PDB entry 4XM1 | X-ray diffraction, 1.80 A resolution | chains C and E of the 6 polymer chains in the assembly

[Chain C (and E)]
Molecule: Uncharacterized protein
Source organism: Pyrococcus furiosus (strain ATCC 43587 / DSM 3638 / JCM 8422 / Vc1)
Notes: chain E of this document is another copy of the same molecule, construct and numbering; everything in this record applies to it too
UniProt: Q8U3V1 (Q8U3V1_PYRFU); residue numbers follow UniProt; this construct covers 1-267
Chain sequence (267 residues; numbered 1 to 267; the number before each row is that of its first residue):
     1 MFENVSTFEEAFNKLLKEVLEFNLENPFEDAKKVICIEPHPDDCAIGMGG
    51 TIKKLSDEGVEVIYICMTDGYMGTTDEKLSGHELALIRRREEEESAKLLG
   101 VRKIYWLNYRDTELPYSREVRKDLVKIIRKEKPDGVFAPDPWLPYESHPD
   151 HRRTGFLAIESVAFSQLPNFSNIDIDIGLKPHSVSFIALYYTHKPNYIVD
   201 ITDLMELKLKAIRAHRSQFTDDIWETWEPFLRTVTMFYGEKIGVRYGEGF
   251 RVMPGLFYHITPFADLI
Bound ions: Cd2+ site 1: Met1 (shared with 1 residue of chain A); Cd2+ site 2: His40, Asp43, His151
Residues lining bound ligands: hexane-1,6-diol (HEZ): Pro141, Trp142, Arg152, Phe156

[How chain C and chain E interact]
Pairs across the interface - 35 pairs, chain C then chain E:
  Tyr105(C) - Asp176(E)
  Tyr105(C) - Ile177(E)  hydrophobic
  Trp106(C) - Asn172(E)  hydrogen bond (backbone-side chain)
  Trp106(C) - Ile173(E)
  Leu107(C) - Asn172(E)
  Leu107(C) - Ile173(E)  hydrophobic
  Asn108(C) - Asn172(E)
  Tyr109(C) - Arg118(E)
  Tyr109(C) - Lys122(E)  hydrogen bond
  Arg118(C) - Tyr109(E)
  Arg118(C) - Glu119(E)  salt bridge
  Glu119(C) - Arg118(E)  salt bridge
  Glu119(C) - Glu119(E)  hydrogen bond (side chain-backbone)
  Glu119(C) - Lys122(E)  salt bridge
  Lys122(C) - Tyr109(E)  hydrogen bond
  Lys122(C) - Glu119(E)  salt bridge
  Lys122(C) - Asp123(E)  salt bridge
  Asp123(C) - Lys122(E)  salt bridge
  Lys126(C) - Ile173(E)
  Lys126(C) - Asp174(E)  salt bridge
  Lys126(C) - Ile177(E)
  Ile127(C) - Ile173(E)  hydrophobic
  Lys130(C) - Ile177(E)
  Asn172(C) - Trp106(E)  hydrogen bond (side chain-backbone)
  Asn172(C) - Asn108(E)
  Ile173(C) - Trp106(E)
  Ile173(C) - Leu107(E)  hydrophobic
  Ile173(C) - Lys126(E)
  Ile173(C) - Ile127(E)  hydrophobic
  Asp174(C) - Lys126(E)  salt bridge
  Asp176(C) - Tyr105(E)
  Ile177(C) - Lys126(E)
  Ile177(C) - Lys130(E)  hydrogen bond (backbone-side chain)
  Ile177(C) - Leu179(E)  hydrophobic
  Leu179(C) - Ile177(E)  hydrophobic
Also at the interface, not in a pair above, chain C (20 interface residues in all): Pro115, Ser171
Also at the interface, not in a pair above, chain E (19 interface residues in all): Ser171

[In short]
Chain C and chain E form an interface of 20 and 19 residues respectively, with 6 hydrogen bonds and 8 salt
bridges. Polar pairs include Arg118(C)-Glu119(E), Glu119(C)-Lys122(E) and Lys122(C)-Asp123(E). Ligands of
chain C: hexane-1,6-diol. His40(C), Asp43(C) and His151(C) form the Cd2+ site 2.
Chain C and chain E are both Uncharacterized protein (Pyrococcus furiosus (strain ATCC 43587 / DSM 3638 / JCM
8422 / Vc1)); the structure, N,N'-diacetylchitobiose deacetylase from Pyrococcus furiosus in the presence of
cadmium, was determined by X-ray diffraction (same publication as 4XLZ, 4XM0 and 4XM2).
